5JKB - chain A; structure by X-ray diffraction, 3.23 A resolution.

== Chain A ==
Molecule: Sperm-egg fusion protein Juno
Organism: Homo sapiens
UniProtKB: A6ND01 (JUNO_HUMAN); residue numbers follow UniProt; this construct covers 20-228
Amino-acid sequence (221 residues; row label = number of the first residue in the row):
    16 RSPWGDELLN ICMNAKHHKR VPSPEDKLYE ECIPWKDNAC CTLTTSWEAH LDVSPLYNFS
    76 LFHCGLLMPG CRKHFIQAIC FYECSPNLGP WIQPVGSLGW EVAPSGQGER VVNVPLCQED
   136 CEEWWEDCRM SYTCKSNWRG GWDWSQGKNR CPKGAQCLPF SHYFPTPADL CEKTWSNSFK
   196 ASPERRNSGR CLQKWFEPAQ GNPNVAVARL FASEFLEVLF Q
Unresolved in the structure: 16-17, 110-122, 230-236
Sequence notes: expression tag (16-19, 229-236)
Curated features (UniProtKB/Swiss-Prot):
  - region: Trp62 to Leu81 (Important for interaction with IZUMO1)
  - lipidation: Ser228 (GPI-anchor amidated serine)
  - glycosylation: Asn73 (N-linked (GlcNAc...) asparagine)
  - mutagenesis: Glu45 (E45A: Nearly abolishes interaction with IZUMO1; E45K: Abolishes interaction with IZUMO1), Trp62 (W62A: Nearly abolishes interaction with IZUMO1), Leu81 (L81A: Abolishes interaction with IZUMO1), Lys163 (K163E: Mildly decreases interaction with IZUMO1)
Disulfide bonds: Cys27-Cys55, Cys47-Cys95, Cys56-Cys99, Cys79-Cys172, Cys86-Cys143, Cys132-Cys206, Cys136-Cys186, Cys149-Cys166

== Overview ==
From UniProt: 4 mutagenesis sites.
Chain A is Sperm-egg fusion protein Juno (Homo sapiens); the structure, Crystal structure of human JUNO
(crystal form 2), was determined by X-ray diffraction, deposited together with 5JK9, 5JKA, 5JKC, 5JKD and
5JKE.
